5KOM - chains B and D of the 4 polymer chains in the assembly; structure by X-ray diffraction, 2.69 A resolution.

Chain B:
Molecule: Putative fluoride ion transporter CrcB
Source organism: Escherichia coli
UniProt: Q6J5N4 (Q6J5N4_ECOLX); residues 1-126 here = UniProt positions 1-126
Sequence (147 residues; row label = number of the first residue in the row):
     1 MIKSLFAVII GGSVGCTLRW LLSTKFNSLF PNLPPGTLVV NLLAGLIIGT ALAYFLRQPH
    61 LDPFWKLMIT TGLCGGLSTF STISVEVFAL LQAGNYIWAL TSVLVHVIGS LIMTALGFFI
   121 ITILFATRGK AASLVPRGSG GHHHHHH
Not modelled in the structure: 126-147
Construct notes: engineered mutation Lys25 (Arg in Q6J5N4), Ile83 (Phe in Q6J5N4); expression tag (127-147)
Metal / ion sites: Na+: Gly75, Ser78 (shared with 2 residues of chain A)
From the paper describing this entry:
  - binding site for fluoride ion: Phe80

Chain D:
Molecule: monobody
Source organism: Homo sapiens
Notes: antibody fragment or engineered binder
Sequence (97 residues; each row starts with the number of its first residue; numbering starts at 0):
     0 GSVSSVPTKL EVVAATPTSL LISWDAPAVT VVHYVITYGE TGGNSPVQEF TVPGSKSTAT
    60 ISGLKPGVDY TITVYTMYYS YSDLYSYSSP ISINYRT
Not modelled in the structure: 0

Chain B / chain D interface:
Residue-residue contacts (12; chain B residue first):
  Ile48(B) - Leu83(D)
  Ala51(B) - Leu83(D)
  Leu52(B) - Leu83(D)
  Leu52(B) - Tyr84(D)  hydrophobic
  Phe55(B) - Leu83(D)  hydrophobic
  Leu56(B) - Tyr84(D)
  Leu56(B) - Ser85(D)
  Leu56(B) - Tyr86(D)  hydrophobic
  Lys66(B) - Asp82(D)  salt bridge
  Thr70(B) - Leu83(D)
  Thr71(B) - Tyr80(D)  hydrogen bond
  Phe118(B) - Tyr84(D)  hydrophobic
Other interface residues (no listed pair), chain D (8 interface residues in all): Met76, Ser81

Overview:
The interface between chain B and chain D involves 9 residues on one side and 8 on the other; the contacts
include 1 hydrogen bond and 1 salt bridge. Among the polar pairs are Lys66(B)-Asp82(D) and Thr71(B)-Tyr80(D).
Gly75(B) and Ser78(B) form the Na+ site. The paper reports a binding site for fluoride ion at Phe80(B).
Here chain B is Putative fluoride ion transporter CrcB (Escherichia coli) and chain D is monobody (Homo
sapiens). Entry 5KOM (The crystal structure of fluoride channel Fluc Ec2 F83I Mutant) was determined by X-ray
diffraction, deposited together with 5KBN.
